Entry 7XSE (electron microscopy, 3.60 A resolution); this record covers chains T and d of the 33 polymer chains in the assembly.

Chain T:
Molecule: 198-nt DNA strand
Sequence (198 nucleotides; row label = number of the first residue in the row; numbers below 1 keep their minus sign (DA-72 is residue -72)):
   -72 ATCAGAATCCCGGTGCCGAGGCCGCTCAATTGGTCGTAGACAGCTCTAGC
   -22 ACCGCTTAAACGCACGTACGCGCTGTCCCCCGCGTTTTAACCGCCAAGGG
    28 GATTACACCCAAGACACCAGGCACGAGACAGAAAAAAACAACGAAAACGG
    78 CCACCACCCAAACACACCAAACACAAGAGCTAATTGACTGACGTAAGC
Not modelled in the structure: 62-125

Chain d:
Molecule: Histone H2B type 1-J
From: Homo sapiens
Reference sequence: P06899 (H2B1J_HUMAN); residues -3 to 122 here correspond to UniProt positions 1-126 (UniProt number = residue number + 4)
Amino-acid sequence (129 residues; numbered -6 to 122; the number before each row is that of its first residue; numbers below 1 keep their minus sign (Gly-6 is residue -6)):
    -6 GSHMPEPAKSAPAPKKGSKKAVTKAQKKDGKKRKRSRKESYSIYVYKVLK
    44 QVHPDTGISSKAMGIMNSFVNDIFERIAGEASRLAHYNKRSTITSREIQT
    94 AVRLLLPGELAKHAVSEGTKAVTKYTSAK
Not modelled in the structure: -6 to 28
Sequence notes: expression tag (-6 to -4)
Curated features (UniProtKB/Swiss-Prot):
  - modified residue: Pro-2 (N-acetylproline), Glu-1 (ADP-ribosyl glutamic acid), Lys2 (N6-(2-hydroxyisobutyryl)lysine), Ser3 (ADP-ribosylserine), Lys8 (N6-(beta-hydroxybutyryl)lysine), Lys9 (N6-(2-hydroxyisobutyryl)lysine), Ser11 (Phosphoserine), Lys12 (N6-acetyllysine), Lys13 (N6-(beta-hydroxybutyryl)lysine), Lys17 (N6-(2-hydroxyisobutyryl)lysine), Lys20 (N6-(2-hydroxyisobutyryl)lysine), Lys21 (N6-(2-hydroxyisobutyryl)lysine), Lys31 (N6-(2-hydroxyisobutyryl)lysine), Glu32 (PolyADP-ribosyl glutamic acid), Ser33 (Phosphoserine), Lys40 (N6-(2-hydroxyisobutyryl)lysine), Lys43 (N6-(2-hydroxyisobutyryl)lysine), Lys54 (N6,N6-dimethyllysine), Arg76 (Dimethylated arginine), Lys82 (N6,N6,N6-trimethyllysine) and 6 more in UniProt
  - glycosylation: Ser109 (O-linked (GlcNAc) serine)
  - cross-link (Glycyl lysine isopeptide (Lys-Gly)): Lys2 (interchain with G-Cter in SUMO2), Lys17 (interchain with G-Cter in SUMO2), Lys31 (interchain with G-Cter in ubiquitin), Lys117 (interchain with G-Cter in ubiquitin)

Chain T / chain d interface:
Residue-residue contacts - 11 pairs, chain T then chain d:
  DA-54(T) - Ile51(d)  sugar contact
  DA-54(T) - Ser53(d)  hydrogen bond to the phosphate
  DG-53(T) - Tyr39(d)  hydrogen bond to the phosphate
  DG-53(T) - Gly50(d)  phosphate contact
  DG-53(T) - Ile51(d)  phosphate contact
  DA-35(T) - Ser84(d)  sugar contact
  DA-35(T) - Thr85(d)  phosphate contact
  DG-34(T) - Arg83(d)  salt bridge to the phosphate
  DG-34(T) - Ser84(d)  hydrogen bond to the phosphate
  DG-34(T) - Thr85(d)  hydrogen bond to the phosphate
  DA-33(T) - Arg83(d)  salt bridge to the phosphate
Also at the interface, not in a pair above, chain T (9 interface residues in all): DG-52, DC-46, DA-45, DA-44
Also at the interface, not in a pair above, chain d (11 interface residues in all): Arg30, Glu32, Ser52, Lys82

Summary:
The interface between chain T and chain d involves 9 residues on one side and 11 on the other, with 4 hydrogen
bonds and 2 salt bridges. Polar pairs include DA-54(T)-Ser53(d), DG-53(T)-Tyr39(d) and DG-34(T)-Ser84(d).
Chain T is a 198-nt DNA strand and chain d is Histone H2B type 1-J (Homo sapiens); the structure, RNA
polymerase II elongation complex transcribing a nucleosome (EC42), was determined by electron microscopy
together with 7XN7, 7XSX, 7XSZ, 7XT7, 7XTD and 7XTI from the same study.
